PDB entry 7P81 | X-ray diffraction, 2.79 A resolution | chains C and H of the 24 polymer chains in the assembly

# Chain C (and H)
Name: ATP-dependent Clp protease proteolytic subunit
From: Bacillus subtilis (strain 168)
Notes: EC 3.4.21.92; chain H of this document is another copy of the same molecule, construct and numbering; everything in this record applies to it too
UniProt: P80244 (CLPP_BACSU); residues 1-191 here correspond to UniProt positions 2-192 (UniProt number = residue number + 1)
Amino-acid sequence (199 residues; numbered 1 to 199; the number before each row is that of its first residue):
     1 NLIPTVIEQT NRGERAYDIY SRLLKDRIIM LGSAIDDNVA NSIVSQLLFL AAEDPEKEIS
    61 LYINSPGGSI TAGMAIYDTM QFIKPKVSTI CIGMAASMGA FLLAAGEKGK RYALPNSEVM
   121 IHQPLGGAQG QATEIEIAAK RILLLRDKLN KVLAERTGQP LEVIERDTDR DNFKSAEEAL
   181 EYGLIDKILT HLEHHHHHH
Disordered / not traced: 1, 8-13, 127-137, 191-199 (chain H: 1-2, 6-16, 127-131, 191-199)
Construct notes: expression tag (192-199)
Curated features (UniProtKB/Swiss-Prot):
  - active site: Ser-97 (Nucleophile), His-122

# Interface between chain C and chain H
Residue-residue contacts (9; chain C residue first):
  His-122(C) / Asp-171(H)  salt bridge
  Leu-125(C) / Asp-171(H)
  Arg-166(C) / Arg-166(H)
  Arg-166(C) / Arg-170(H)
  Asp-169(C) / Arg-170(H)  salt bridge
  Asp-169(C) / Asp-171(H)
  Arg-170(C) / Arg-166(H)
  Arg-170(C) / Asp-169(H)
  Arg-170(C) / Arg-170(H)
Also at the interface, not in a pair above, chain C (6 interface residues in all): Asp-171
Also at the interface, not in a pair above, chain H (5 interface residues in all): His-122

# Overview
6 residues of chain C and 5 residues of chain H are in contact, with 2 salt bridges. Polar contacts include
His-122(C)/Asp-171(H) and Asp-169(C)/Arg-170(H). Curated annotation (UniProt) lists active-site residues
Ser-97(C) and His-122(C) on chain C.
Both chains are ATP-dependent Clp protease proteolytic subunit (Bacillus subtilis (strain 168)). Entry 7P81
(Crystal structure of ClpP from Bacillus subtilis in complex with ADEP2 (compact state)) was determined by
X-ray diffraction together with 7FEP, 7FEQ, 7FER, 7FES and 7P80 from the same study.
